PDB entry 1WS0 | X-ray diffraction, 1.70 A resolution | chain A

# Chain A
Name: peptide deformylase 1
From: Bacillus cereus
Notes: EC 3.5.1.88
Reference sequence: Q819U0 (DEF1_BACCR); residues 1-156 here = UniProt positions 1-156
Amino-acid sequence (156 residues; row label = number of the first residue in the row):
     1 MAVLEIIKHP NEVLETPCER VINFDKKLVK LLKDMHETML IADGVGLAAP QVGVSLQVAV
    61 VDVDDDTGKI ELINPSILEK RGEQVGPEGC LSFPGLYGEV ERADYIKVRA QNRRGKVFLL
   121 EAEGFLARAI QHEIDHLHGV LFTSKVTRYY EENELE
Disordered / not traced: 152-156
Ion coordination: Ni2+: Cys90, His132, His136
Curated features (UniProtKB/Swiss-Prot):
  - active site: Glu133
  - binding site (Fe cation): Cys90, His132, His136

# Summary
The Ni2+ site is built by Cys90, His132 and His136. From UniProt: active-site residue Glu133 and 3 Fe
cation-binding residues.
Chain A is peptide deformylase 1 (Bacillus cereus); the structure, Structure analysis of peptide deformylase
from Bacillus cereus, was determined by X-ray diffraction, deposited together with 1WS1.
